4M1U - chains A and C of the 6 polymer chains in the assembly; structure by X-ray diffraction, 1.56 A resolution.

# Chain A
Molecule: Shiga toxin 2 A-subunit
Source organism: Escherichia coli O157:H7
Notes: EC 3.2.2.22; fragment: Stx2 subunit A (unp entries 230-319)
UniProtKB: Q7DI68 (Q7DI68_ECO57); residues 1-297 here correspond to UniProt positions 23-319 (UniProt number = residue number + 22)
Chain sequence (297 residues; numbered 1 to 297; the number before each row is that of its first residue):
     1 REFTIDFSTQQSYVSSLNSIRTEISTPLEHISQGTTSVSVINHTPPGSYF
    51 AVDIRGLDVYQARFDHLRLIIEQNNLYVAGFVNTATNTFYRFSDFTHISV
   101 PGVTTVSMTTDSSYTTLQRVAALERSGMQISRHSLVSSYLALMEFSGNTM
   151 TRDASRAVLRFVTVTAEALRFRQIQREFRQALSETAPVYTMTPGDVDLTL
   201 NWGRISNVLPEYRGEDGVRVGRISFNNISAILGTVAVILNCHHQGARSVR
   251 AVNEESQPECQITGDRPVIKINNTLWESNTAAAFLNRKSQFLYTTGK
Unresolved in the structure: 243-258
Disulfides: Cys-241/Cys-260

# Chain C
Molecule: Shiga toxin 2 B subunit
Source organism: Escherichia coli
Notes: fragment: Stx2 subunit B (unp entries 20-89)
UniProtKB: Q7DJJ2 (Q7DJJ2_ECOLX); residues 1-70 here correspond to UniProt positions 20-89 (UniProt number = residue number + 19)
Chain sequence (70 residues; each row starts with the number of its first residue):
     1 ADCAKGKIEFSKYNEDDTFTVKVDGKEYWTSRWNLQPLLQSAQLTGMTVT
    51 IKSSTCESGSGFAEVQFNND
Disulfides: Cys-3/Cys-56
Reported in the primary citation:
  - binding site for 2-acetamido-2-deoxy-alpha-D-galactopyranose: Lys-12, Asn-14, Glu-15, Thr-20, Glu-27, Trp-29, Ser-31, Arg-32, Phe-62, Ala-63
  - binding site for methyl beta-D-galactopyranoside: Glu-15, Asp-16, Trp-29, Ser-53, Ser-54, Thr-55, Gly-59, Gly-61
  - specificity-determining residues: Glu-15 (proposed by the authors, not directly observed)

# Chain A / chain C interface
Pairs across the interface - 26 pairs, chain A then chain C:
  Gln-261(A) / Asn-69(C)  hydrogen bond (side chain-backbone)
  Gln-261(A) / Asp-70(C)
  Ile-262(A) / Asn-69(C)
  Thr-263(A) / Met-47(C)
  Thr-263(A) / Asn-68(C)  hydrogen bond (side chain-backbone)
  Thr-263(A) / Asn-69(C)  hydrogen bond
  Gly-264(A) / Thr-45(C)
  Gly-264(A) / Gly-46(C)
  Gly-264(A) / Met-47(C)
  Asp-265(A) / Lys-7(C)  salt bridge
  Asp-265(A) / Thr-45(C)  hydrogen bond (backbone-backbone)
  Asp-265(A) / Gly-46(C)
  Arg-266(A) / Leu-44(C)  hydrogen bond (side chain-backbone)
  Arg-266(A) / Thr-45(C)  hydrogen bond (backbone-backbone)
  Ile-269(A) / Leu-44(C)  hydrophobic
  Ser-278(A) / Thr-45(C)  hydrogen bond
  Asn-279(A) / Thr-45(C)
  Ala-282(A) / Ser-41(C)  hydrogen bond (backbone-side chain)
  Ala-282(A) / Leu-44(C)  hydrophobic
  Ala-282(A) / Thr-45(C)
  Leu-285(A) / Ser-41(C)  hydrogen bond (backbone-side chain)
  Asn-286(A) / Pro-37(C)
  Asn-286(A) / Ser-41(C)  hydrogen bond (backbone-side chain)
  Arg-287(A) / Pro-37(C)
  Lys-288(A) / Asn-34(C)  hydrogen bond
  Lys-288(A) / Pro-37(C)
Other interface residues (no listed pair), chain C (13 interface residues in all): Leu-38, Gln-40

# Summary
Chain A and chain C form an interface of 14 and 13 residues respectively; the contacts include 11 hydrogen
bonds and 1 salt bridge. Polar pairs include Asp-265(A)/Lys-7(C), Gln-261(A)/Asn-69(C) and
Thr-263(A)/Asn-68(C). The paper reports a binding site for 2-acetamido-2-deoxy-alpha-D-galactopyranose at
Lys-12(C), Asn-14(C) and Glu-15(C) among others; a binding site for methyl beta-D-galactopyranoside at
Glu-15(C), Asp-16(C) and Trp-29(C) among others.
Chain A is Shiga toxin 2 A-subunit (Escherichia coli O157:H7) and chain C is Shiga toxin 2 B subunit
(Escherichia coli); the structure, The crystal structure of Stx2 and a disaccharide ligand, was determined by
X-ray diffraction.
